Entry 8I8B (electron microscopy, 4.31 A resolution (low resolution: residue-level contacts below are approximate; hydrogen-bond / salt-bridge calls are withheld)); this record covers chains W and B of the 14 polymer chains in the assembly.

Chain W:
Protein: Major viral capsid protein
From: Autographa californica multiple nucleopolyhedrovirus
Reference sequence: A0A0N6WHR0 (A0A0N6WHR0_9ABAC); residues 1-347 here = UniProt positions 1-347
Chain sequence (347 residues; row label = number of the first residue in the row):
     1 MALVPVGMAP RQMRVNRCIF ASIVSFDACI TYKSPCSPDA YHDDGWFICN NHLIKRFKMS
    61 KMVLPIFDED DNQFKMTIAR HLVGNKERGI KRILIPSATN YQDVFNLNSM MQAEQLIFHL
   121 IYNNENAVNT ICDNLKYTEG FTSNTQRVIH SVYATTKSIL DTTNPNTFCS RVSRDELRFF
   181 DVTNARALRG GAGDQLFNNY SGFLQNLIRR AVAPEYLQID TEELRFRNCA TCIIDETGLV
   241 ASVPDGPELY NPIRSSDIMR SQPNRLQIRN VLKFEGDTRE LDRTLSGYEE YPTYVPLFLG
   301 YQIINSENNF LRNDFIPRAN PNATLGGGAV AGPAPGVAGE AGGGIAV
Disordered / not traced: 1-13, 254-278, 310-347
Cystine bridges: Cys36-Cys49
Reported in the primary citation:
  - conformationally variable residues (loop rearrangement): Thr163 to Glu176, Phe180 to Ala192

Chain B:
Protein: Viral capsid associated protein
From: Autographa californica multiple nucleopolyhedrovirus
Reference sequence: A0A0N7CTI8 (A0A0N7CTI8_9ABAC); residue numbers follow UniProt; this construct covers 1-691
Chain sequence (691 residues; row label = number of the first residue in the row):
     1 MNDSNSLLIT RLAAQILSRN MQTVDVIVDD KTLSLEEKID TLTSMVLAVN SPPQSPPRVT
    61 SSDLAASIIK NNSKMVGNDF EMRYNVLRMA VVFVKHYPKY YNETTAGLVA EIESNLLQYQ
   121 NYVNQGNYQN IEGYDSLLNK AEECYVKIDR LFKESIKKIM DDTEAFEREQ EAERLRAEQT
   181 AANALLERRA QTSADDVVNR ADANIPTAFS DPLPGPSAPR YMYESSESDT YMETARRTAE
   241 HYTDQDKDYN AAYTADEYNS LVKTVLLRLI EKALATLKNR LHITTIDQLK KFRDYLNSDA
   301 DAGEFQIFLN QEDCVILKNL SNLASKFFNV RCVADTLEVM LEALRNNIEL VQPESDAVRR
   361 IVIKMTQEIK DSSTPLYNIA MYKSDYDAIK NKNIKTLFDL YNDRLPINFL DTSATSPVRK
   421 TSGKRSAEDD LLPTRSSKRA NRPEINVISS EDEQEDDDVE DVDYEKESKR RKLEDEDFLK
   481 LKALEFSKDI VNEKLQKIIV VTDGMKRLYE YCNCKNSLET LPSAANYGSL LKRLNLYNLD
   541 HIEMNVNFYE LLFPLTLYND NDNSDKTLSH QLVNYIFLAS NYFQNCAKNF NYMRETFNVF
   601 GPFKQIDFMV MFVIKFNFLC DMRNFAKLID ELVPNKQPNM RIHSVLVMRD KIVKLAFSNL
   661 QFQTFSKKDK SRNTKHLQRL IMLMNANYNV I
Disordered / not traced: 1-489, 665-672, 686-691
Cystine bridges: Cys512-Cys514

Chain W / chain B interface:
Pairs across the interface (32; chain W residue first):
  Arg174(W) - Arg641(B)
  Glu176(W) - Arg641(B)
  Leu177(W) - Arg641(B)
  Leu177(W) - Val645(B)
  Phe179(W) - Val573(B)
  Phe179(W) - Arg641(B)
  Phe179(W) - Val645(B)
  Asp181(W) - His570(B)
  Val182(W) - Asn581(B)
  Asn184(W) - Glu519(B)
  Arg186(W) - Glu519(B)
  Leu188(W) - Leu628(B)
  Arg189(W) - Gln571(B)
  Gly190(W) - His570(B)
  Gly190(W) - Asn574(B)
  Gly191(W) - His570(B)
  Gly191(W) - Gln571(B)
  Ala192(W) - His570(B)
  Gly193(W) - His570(B)
  Asp194(W) - His570(B)
  Gln195(W) - Asp565(B)
  Gln195(W) - Lys566(B)
  Gln195(W) - His570(B)
  Gln218(W) - Met648(B)
  Gln218(W) - Ile652(B)
  Asp220(W) - Met648(B)
  Thr221(W) - Leu655(B)
  Glu223(W) - Gln584(B)
  Glu223(W) - Ile652(B)
  Tyr301(W) - Phe577(B)
  Tyr301(W) - Arg649(B)
  Ile303(W) - Met648(B)
Other interface residues (no listed pair), chain W (26 interface residues in all): Arg178, Ala185, Asn198, Tyr216
Other interface residues (no listed pair), chain B (19 interface residues in all): Thr567, Leu578

In short:
Chain W and chain B form an interface of 26 and 19 residues respectively. From the paper: conformational
variability at Thr163(W) and Phe180(W).
Here chain W is Major viral capsid protein and chain B is Viral capsid associated protein, both from
Autographa californica multiple nucleopolyhedrovirus. Entry 8I8B (Outer shell and inner layer structures of
Autographa californica multiple nucleopolyhedrovirus (AcMNPV)) was determined by electron microscopy (same
publication as 8I8A and 8I8C).
